5VQ3 - chains B and D of the 4 polymer chains in the assembly; structure by X-ray diffraction, 1.72 A resolution.

[Chain B (and D)]
Protein: Nitrogenase molybdenum-iron protein beta chain
From: Clostridium pasteurianum
Notes: EC 1.18.6.1; chain D of this document is another copy of the same molecule, construct and numbering; everything in this record applies to it too
UniProtKB: P11347 (NIFK_CLOPA); numbering as in UniProt (aligned over 1-458)
Sequence (458 residues; row label = number of the first residue in the row):
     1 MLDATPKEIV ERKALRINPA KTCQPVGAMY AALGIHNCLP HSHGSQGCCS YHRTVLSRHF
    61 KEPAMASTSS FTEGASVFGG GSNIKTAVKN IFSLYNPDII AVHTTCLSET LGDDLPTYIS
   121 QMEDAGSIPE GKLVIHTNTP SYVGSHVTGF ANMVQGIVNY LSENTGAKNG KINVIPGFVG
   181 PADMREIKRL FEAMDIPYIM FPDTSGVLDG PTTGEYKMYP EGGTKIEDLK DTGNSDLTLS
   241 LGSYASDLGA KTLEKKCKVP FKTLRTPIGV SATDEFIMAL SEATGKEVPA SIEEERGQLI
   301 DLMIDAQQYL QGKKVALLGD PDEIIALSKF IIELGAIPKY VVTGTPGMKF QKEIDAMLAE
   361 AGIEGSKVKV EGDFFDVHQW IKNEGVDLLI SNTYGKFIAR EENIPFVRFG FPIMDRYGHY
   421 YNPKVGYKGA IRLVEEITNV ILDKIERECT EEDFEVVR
Swiss-Prot annotation at these positions:
  - binding site ([8Fe-7S] cluster): Cys23, Cys48, Cys106, Ser141
Ion coordination: fe(8)-S(7) cluster Fe: Cys23, Cys48, Cys106 (shared with 3 residues of chain A); Fe2+ site 1: Lys61, Glu62 (shared with Asp301(D), Asp305(D) of chain D); Fe2+ site 2: Asp301, Asp305 (shared with Lys61(D), Glu62(D) of chain D)
Residues lining bound ligands: fe(8)-S(7) cluster (CLF): Cys23, Pro25, Ser45, Gly47, Cys48, Tyr51, His52, Thr105, Cys106, Ser141

[Chain B / chain D interface]
Pairs across the interface (109; chain B residue first):
  Met1(B) with Glu451(D), hydrogen bond (backbone-side chain); Phe454(D), hydrophobic
  Arg58(B) with Val457(D)
  Lys61(B) with Asp305(D); Val457(D); Arg458(D), hydrogen bond (side chain-backbone)
  Glu62(B) with Asp301(D)
  Arg185(B) with Glu294(D), salt bridge; Gln298(D)
  Asp209(B) with Gln298(D), hydrogen bond (backbone-side chain)
  Gly210(B) with Asp301(D)
  Pro211(B) with Glu294(D); Gly297(D); Gln298(D)
  Thr212(B) with Gly297(D), hydrogen bond (backbone-backbone); Asp301(D), hydrogen bond
  Glu294(B) with Arg185(D), salt bridge; Pro211(D)
  Gly297(B) with Pro211(D); Thr212(D), hydrogen bond (backbone-backbone)
  Gln298(B) with Arg185(D); Asp209(D), hydrogen bond (side chain-backbone); Pro211(D); Tyr421(D), hydrogen bond (backbone-side chain)
  Asp301(B) with Glu62(D); Gly210(D); Thr212(D), hydrogen bond; Tyr421(D)
  Leu302(B) with Tyr417(D), hydrophobic; Gly418(D)
  Asp305(B) with Lys61(D); Tyr417(D)
  Ala306(B) with Tyr417(D), hydrophobic
  Tyr309(B) with Tyr417(D), hydrophobic
  Thr393(B) with Val456(D)
  Tyr394(B) with Val456(D), hydrophobic
  Lys396(B) with Glu446(D), salt bridge; Phe454(D); Glu455(D), hydrogen bond (side chain-backbone); Val456(D), hydrogen bond (side chain-backbone)
  Phe397(B) with Phe454(D), hydrophobic; Val456(D), hydrophobic
  Arg400(B) with Glu446(D), hydrogen bond (side chain-backbone); Arg447(D), hydrogen bond (side chain-backbone); Cys449(D), hydrogen bond (side chain-backbone); Glu451(D); Phe454(D)
  Arg408(B) with Glu446(D), salt bridge
  Met414(B) with Val456(D), hydrophobic; Val457(D); Arg458(D), hydrogen bond (backbone-backbone)
  Asp415(B) with Leu442(D); Glu446(D); Val456(D); Arg458(D)
  Arg416(B) with Asn439(D); Leu442(D); Asp443(D), salt bridge; Glu446(D), salt bridge
  Tyr417(B) with Leu302(D), hydrophobic; Asp305(D); Ala306(D), hydrophobic; Tyr309(D), hydrophobic; Glu435(D); Arg458(D), hydrogen bond (side chain-backbone)
  Gly418(B) with Leu302(D); Glu435(D)
  Tyr421(B) with Gln298(D), hydrogen bond (side chain-backbone); Asp301(D); Ile431(D), hydrophobic
  Asn422(B) with Glu435(D), hydrogen bond
  Ile431(B) with Tyr421(D), hydrophobic
  Arg432(B) with Arg432(D); Glu435(D), salt bridge
  Glu435(B) with Tyr417(D); Gly418(D); Asn422(D)
  Asn439(B) with Arg416(D)
  Leu442(B) with Asp415(D); Arg416(D)
  Asp443(B) with Arg416(D), salt bridge
  Glu446(B) with Lys396(D), salt bridge; Arg400(D), hydrogen bond (backbone-side chain); Arg408(D), salt bridge; Asp415(D); Arg416(D), salt bridge
  Arg447(B) with Arg400(D), hydrogen bond (backbone-side chain); Arg447(D)
  Cys449(B) with Arg400(D), hydrogen bond (backbone-side chain)
  Glu451(B) with Met1(D), hydrogen bond (side chain-backbone); Arg400(D)
  Phe454(B) with Met1(D), hydrophobic; Lys396(D); Phe397(D), hydrophobic; Arg400(D)
  Glu455(B) with Lys396(D), hydrogen bond (backbone-side chain)
  Val456(B) with Thr393(D); Tyr394(D); Lys396(D), hydrogen bond (backbone-side chain); Phe397(D), hydrophobic; Met414(D), hydrophobic; Asp415(D)
  Val457(B) with Arg58(D); Lys61(D); Met414(D)
  Arg458(B) with Lys61(D), hydrogen bond (backbone-side chain); Met414(D), hydrogen bond (backbone-backbone); Asp415(D); Tyr417(D), hydrogen bond (backbone-side chain)
Other interface residues (no listed pair), chain B (55 interface residues in all): Asp3, Gly206, Ile304, Gln308, Glu401, His419, Tyr420, Thr438, Glu448, Thr450
Other interface residues (no listed pair), chain D (55 interface residues in all): Gly206, Ile300, Ile304, Gln308, Glu401, His419, Tyr420, Thr438, Glu448, Thr450

[In short]
The chain B/chain D interface involves 55 residues from each chain, with 27 hydrogen bonds and 11 salt
bridges. Polar pairs include Arg185(B)-Glu294(D), Lys396(B)-Glu446(D) and Arg408(B)-Glu446(D). Chain B binds
fe(8)-S(7) cluster. Curated annotation (UniProt) lists 4 [8Fe-7S] cluster-binding residues on chain B.
Chain B and chain D are both Nitrogenase molybdenum-iron protein beta chain (Clostridium pasteurianum); the
structure, Nitrogenase Cp1 at pH 6.5, was determined by X-ray diffraction together with 5VPW and 5VQ4 from the
same study.
